Entry 6UTQ (X-ray diffraction, 2.39 A resolution); this record covers chains A and B of the 6 polymer chains in the assembly.

[Chain A (and B)]
Name: ATP-dependent sacrificial sulfur transferase LarE
Source organism: Lactobacillus plantarum
Notes: chain B of this document is another copy of the same molecule, construct and numbering; everything in this record applies to it too
Reference sequence: A0A0G9FES3 (A0A0G9FES3_LACPN); residue numbers follow UniProt; this construct covers 1-276
Amino-acid sequence (286 residues; numbered 1 to 286; the number before each row is that of its first residue):
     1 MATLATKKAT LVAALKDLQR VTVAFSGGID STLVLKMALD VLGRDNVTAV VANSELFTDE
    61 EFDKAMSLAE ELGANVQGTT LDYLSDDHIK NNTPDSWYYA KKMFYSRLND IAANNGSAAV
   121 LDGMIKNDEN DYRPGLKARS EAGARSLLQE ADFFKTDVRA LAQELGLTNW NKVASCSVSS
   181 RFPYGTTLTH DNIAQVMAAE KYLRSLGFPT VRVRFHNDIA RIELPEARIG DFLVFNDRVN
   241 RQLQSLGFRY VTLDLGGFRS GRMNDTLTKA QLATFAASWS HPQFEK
Disordered / not traced: 1, 126-133, 172-175, 260-286 (chain B: 1, 128-140, 260-286)
Construct notes: expression tag (277-286)
Ion coordination: Cd2+ site 1 near H190 (its only coordinating residue here); Cd2+ site 2: D231 (shared with D231(B) of chain B; 1 residue of chain C)
From the paper describing this entry:
  - Cd2+ coordination: D231
  - mutagenesis - D231R: unchanged catalytic activity

[Chain A / chain B interface]
Residue-residue contacts (6; chain A residue first):
  T168(A) - E164(B)
  D231(A) - A227(B)
  D231(A) - D231(B)
  V234(A) - E226(B)
  F235(A) - E226(B)
  R238(A) - E226(B)  salt bridge
Other interface residues (no listed pair), chain A (8 interface residues in all): E71, N169, R228
Other interface residues (no listed pair), chain B (6 interface residues in all): A160, Q163

[In short]
Chain A and chain B form an interface of 8 and 6 residues respectively; the contacts include 1 salt bridge.
Its one salt-bridged contact is R238(A)-E226(B). The paper reports that D231R of chain A leaves catalytic
activity unchanged; Cd2+ coordination by D231(A).
Both chains are ATP-dependent sacrificial sulfur transferase LarE (Lactobacillus plantarum). Entry 6UTQ (LarE,
a sulfur transferase involved in synthesis of the cofactor for lactate racemase in complex with ...) was
determined by X-ray diffraction, deposited together with 6UTP, 6UTR and 6UTT.
